7QUP - chains 12C and 13C of the 65 polymer chains in the assembly; structure by electron microscopy, 3.80 A resolution.

Chain 12C (and 13C):
Name: Tubulin alpha-1 chain
From: Drosophila melanogaster
Notes: chain 13C of this document is another copy of the same molecule, construct and numbering; everything in this record applies to it too
UniProtKB: P06603 (TBA1_DROME); numbering as in UniProt (aligned over 1-436)
Sequence (475 residues; numbered -24 to 450; the number before each row is that of its first residue; numbers below 1 keep their minus sign (Met-24 is residue -24)):
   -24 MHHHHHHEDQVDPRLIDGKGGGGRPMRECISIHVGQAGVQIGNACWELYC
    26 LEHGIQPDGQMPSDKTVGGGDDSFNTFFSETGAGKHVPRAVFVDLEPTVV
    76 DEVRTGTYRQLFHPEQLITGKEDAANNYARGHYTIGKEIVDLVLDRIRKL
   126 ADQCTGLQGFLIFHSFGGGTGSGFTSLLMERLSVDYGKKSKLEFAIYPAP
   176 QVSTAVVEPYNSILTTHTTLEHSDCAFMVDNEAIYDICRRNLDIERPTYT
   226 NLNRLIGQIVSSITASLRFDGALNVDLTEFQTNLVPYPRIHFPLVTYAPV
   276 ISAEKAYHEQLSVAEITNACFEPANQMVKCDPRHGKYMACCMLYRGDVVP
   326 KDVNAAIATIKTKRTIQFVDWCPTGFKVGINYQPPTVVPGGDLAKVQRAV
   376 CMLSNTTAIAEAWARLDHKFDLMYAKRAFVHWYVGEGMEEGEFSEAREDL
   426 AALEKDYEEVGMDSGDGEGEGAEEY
Not modelled in the structure: -24 to 1, 38-46, 437-450
Construct notes: initiating methionine (-24); expression tag (-23 to 0, 437-450)
Bound ions: Mg2+: Glu71 (together with GTP)
Ligand contacts: GTP (guanosine-5'-triphosphate): Gln11, Ala12, Gln15, Glu71, Asp98, Ala99, Asn101, Ser140, Gly142, Gly143, Gly144, Thr145, Gly146, Thr179, Glu183, Asn206, Tyr224, Leu227, Asn228
UniProt features mapped onto this chain:
  - active site: Glu254
  - binding site (GTP): Gln11, Glu71, Ser140, Gly144, Thr145, Thr179, Asn206, Asn228
  - binding site (Mg(2+)): Glu71
  - modified residue: Lys40 (N6-acetyllysine)
  - mutagenesis: Lys40 (K40Q: Mimics constitutively Lys-40-acetylated alpha-tubulin. Rescues egg chamber fusion phenotype of mutants lacking lky/alpha-tubulin N-acetyltransferase 2; K40R/A: Non-acetylateable ...)

Chain 12C / chain 13C interface:
Residue-residue contacts (7):
  Thr56(12C) - His283(13C)  hydrogen bond (side chain-backbone)
  Thr56(12C) - Glu284(13C)
  Thr56(12C) - Gln285(13C)
  Gly57(12C) - Gln285(13C)  hydrogen bond (backbone-side chain)
  Lys60(12C) - Tyr282(13C)
  His88(12C) - His283(13C)  hydrogen bond
  Asp127(12C) - Asn293(13C)
Other interface residues (no listed pair), chain 12C (9 interface residues in all): Val62, Gln85, Pro89, Glu90
Other interface residues (no listed pair), chain 13C (6 interface residues in all): Lys280

Summary:
Chain 12C and chain 13C form an interface of 9 and 6 residues respectively, with 3 hydrogen bonds. Polar
contacts include Thr56(12C)-His283(13C), Gly57(12C)-Gln285(13C) and His88(12C)-His283(13C). Bound to chain
12C: GTP.
Both chains are Tubulin alpha-1 chain (Drosophila melanogaster). Entry 7QUP (D. melanogaster 13-protofilament
microtubule) was determined by electron microscopy, deposited together with 7QUC, 7QUD and 7QUQ.
